Entry 8HVY (X-ray diffraction, 1.97 A resolution); this record covers chains A and B.

== Chain A (and B) ==
Molecule: 3C-like proteinase nsp5
From: Severe acute respiratory syndrome coronavirus 2
Notes: EC 3.4.22.69; chain B of this document is another copy of the same molecule, construct and numbering; everything in this record applies to it too
UniProtKB: P0DTC1 (R1A_SARS2); residues 3-301 here correspond to UniProt positions 3266-3564 (UniProt number = residue number + 3263)
Chain sequence (299 residues; each row starts with the number of its first residue):
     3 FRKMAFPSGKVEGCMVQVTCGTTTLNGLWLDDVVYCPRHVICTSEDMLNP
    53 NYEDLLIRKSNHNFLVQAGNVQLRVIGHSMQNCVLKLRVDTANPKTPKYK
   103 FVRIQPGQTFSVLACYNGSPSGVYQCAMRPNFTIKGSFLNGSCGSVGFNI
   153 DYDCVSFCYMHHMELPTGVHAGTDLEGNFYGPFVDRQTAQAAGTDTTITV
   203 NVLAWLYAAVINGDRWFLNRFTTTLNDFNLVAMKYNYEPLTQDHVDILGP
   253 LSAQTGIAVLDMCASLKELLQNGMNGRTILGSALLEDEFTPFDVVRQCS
Construct notes: engineered mutation R90 (Lys3353 in P0DTC1)
Ligand contacts: 80I ([(3S)-3-[[(2S)-2-[(4-methoxy-1H-indol-2-yl)carbonylamino]-4-methyl-pentanoyl]amino]-2-oxidanylidene-4-[(3R)-2-oxidanylidene-3,4-dihydropyrrol-3-yl]butyl] dihydrogen phosphate): T25, L27, H41, M49, F140, L141, N142, G143, S144, C145, H163, H164, M165, E166, P168, H172, D187, R188, Q189, T190, A191
What the authors report for this chain:
  - binding site for 80I: F140, G143, C145, H163, H164, E166, Q189
  - catalytic residues: H41, C145
  - mutagenesis - K90R: decreased binding to 80I (from molecular simulation)

== Chain A / chain B interface ==
Contacting residue pairs (48):
  R4(A) - Y126(B)
  R4(A) - Q127(B)  hydrogen bond (side chain-backbone)
  R4(A) - C128(B)
  R4(A) - K137(B)  hydrogen bond (side chain-backbone)
  R4(A) - S139(B)
  R4(A) - E290(B)  salt bridge
  K5(A) - R4(B)
  K5(A) - Y126(B)
  M6(A) - G124(B)
  M6(A) - V125(B)
  M6(A) - Y126(B)  hydrophobic
  M6(A) - S139(B)
  A7(A) - G124(B)
  A7(A) - V125(B)  hydrogen bond (backbone-backbone)
  F8(A) - V125(B)
  P9(A) - S10(B)
  P9(A) - E14(B)
  P9(A) - P122(B)  hydrophobic
  P9(A) - S123(B)
  P9(A) - G124(B)
  S10(A) - P9(B)
  S10(A) - S10(B)  hydrogen bond (backbone-side chain)
  S10(A) - E14(B)  hydrogen bond (backbone-side chain)
  G11(A) - G11(B)
  G11(A) - E14(B)  hydrogen bond (backbone-side chain)
  E14(A) - P9(B)
  E14(A) - S10(B)  hydrogen bond (side chain-backbone)
  E14(A) - G11(B)  hydrogen bond (side chain-backbone)
  P122(A) - P9(B)  hydrophobic
  S123(A) - P9(B)
  G124(A) - M6(B)
  G124(A) - A7(B)
  V125(A) - M6(B)
  V125(A) - A7(B)  hydrogen bond (backbone-backbone)
  V125(A) - F8(B)
  V125(A) - V125(B)  hydrophobic
  Y126(A) - R4(B)
  Y126(A) - K5(B)
  Y126(A) - M6(B)  hydrophobic
  Q127(A) - R4(B)  hydrogen bond (backbone-side chain)
  K137(A) - R4(B)  hydrogen bond (backbone-side chain)
  S139(A) - M6(B)
  S139(A) - Q299(B)  hydrogen bond
  L141(A) - Q299(B)
  L141(A) - C300(B)
  E290(A) - R4(B)  salt bridge
  Q299(A) - L141(B)
  S301(A) - L141(B)
Interface residues without a listed pair, chain A (27 interface residues in all): K12, L115, C128, G138, R298, C300
Interface residues without a listed pair, chain B (26 interface residues in all): F3, K12, L115, G138

== Summary ==
The interface between chain A and chain B involves 27 residues on one side and 26 on the other, with 12
hydrogen bonds and 2 salt bridges. Among the polar pairs are R4(A)-E290(B), R4(A)-Q127(B) and R4(A)-K137(B).
Chain A binds compound 80I. The paper reports catalytic residues H41(A) and C145(A); K90R of chain A reduces
binding to 80I.
Both chains are 3C-like proteinase nsp5 (Severe acute respiratory syndrome coronavirus 2). Entry 8HVY (Crystal
structure of SARS-Cov-2 main protease K90R mutant in complex with PF07304814) was determined by X-ray
diffraction together with 8HVU, 8HVV, 8HVW, 8HVX and 8HVZ from the same study.
